Entry 7SQR (electron microscopy, 3.40 A resolution); this record covers chains A and D of the 12 polymer chains in the assembly.

[Chain A (and D)]
Molecule: Chimallin
From: Pseudomonas phage 201phi2-1
Notes: chain D of this document is another copy of the same molecule, construct and numbering; everything in this record applies to it too
Reference sequence: B3FIW8 (GP105_BP201); residues 1-631 here = UniProt positions 1-631
Amino-acid sequence (634 residues; numbered -2 to 631; the number before each row is that of its first residue; numbers below 1 keep their minus sign (Ser-2 is residue -2)):
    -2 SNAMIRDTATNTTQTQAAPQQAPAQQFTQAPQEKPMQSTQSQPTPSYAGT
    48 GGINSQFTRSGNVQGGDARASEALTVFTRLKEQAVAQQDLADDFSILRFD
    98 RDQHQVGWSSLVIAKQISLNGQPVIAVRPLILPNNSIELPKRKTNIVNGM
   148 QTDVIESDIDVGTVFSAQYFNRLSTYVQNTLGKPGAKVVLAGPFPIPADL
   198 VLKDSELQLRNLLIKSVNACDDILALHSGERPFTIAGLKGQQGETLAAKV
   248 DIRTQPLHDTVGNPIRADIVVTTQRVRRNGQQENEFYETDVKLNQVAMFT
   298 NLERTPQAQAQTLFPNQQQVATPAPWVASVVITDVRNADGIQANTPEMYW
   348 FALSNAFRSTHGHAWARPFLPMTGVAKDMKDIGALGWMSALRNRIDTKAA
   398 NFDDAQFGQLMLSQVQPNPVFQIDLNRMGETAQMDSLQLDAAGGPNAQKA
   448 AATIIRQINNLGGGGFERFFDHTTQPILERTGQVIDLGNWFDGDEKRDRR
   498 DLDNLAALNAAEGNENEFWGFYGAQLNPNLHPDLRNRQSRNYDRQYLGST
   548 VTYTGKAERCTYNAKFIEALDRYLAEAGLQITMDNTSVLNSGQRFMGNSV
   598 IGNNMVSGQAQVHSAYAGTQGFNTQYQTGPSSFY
Not modelled in the structure: -2 to 47, 307-318, 582-631
Construct notes: expression tag (-2 to 0)
Swiss-Prot annotation at these positions:
  - region (Homotetramerization): Gln590 to Ser611, Gln622 to Tyr631

[How chain A and chain D interact]
Residue-residue contacts (31):
  Gly48(A) with Asp287(D)
  Ile50(A) with Arg272(D)
  Asn51(A) with Gly337(D), hydrogen bond (side chain-backbone); Ile338(D); Gln339(D), hydrogen bond (side chain-backbone)
  Phe54(A) with Glu227(D); Ala340(D), hydrophobic
  Arg56(A) with Asp219(D), salt bridge; Ala222(D); Glu227(D), salt bridge; Gln339(D), hydrogen bond (backbone-side chain); Ala340(D); Thr342(D)
  Ser57(A) with Asn215(D); Asp218(D)
  Gly58(A) with Asp86(D); Ile211(D); Gln339(D)
  Asn59(A) with Asp86(D), hydrogen bond (backbone-backbone); Ile211(D)
  Val60(A) with Asp336(D)
  Arg98(A) with Tyr284(D)
  Gln102(A) with Asn281(D), hydrogen bond; Tyr284(D)
  Val103(A) with Tyr284(D)
  Leu136(A) with Phe283(D)
  Pro137(A) with Glu285(D)
  Ile156(A) with Phe283(D), hydrophobic
  Thr160(A) with Phe283(D)
  Ser163(A) with Glu282(D), hydrogen bond
  Gln165(A) with Glu282(D)
Interface residues without a listed pair, chain A (21 interface residues in all): Thr55, Asp99, Gly104
Interface residues without a listed pair, chain D (23 interface residues in all): Ala88, Arg228, Phe230

[Summary]
The interface between chain A and chain D involves 21 residues on one side and 23 on the other; the contacts
include 6 hydrogen bonds and 2 salt bridges. Polar pairs include Arg56(A)-Asp219(D), Arg56(A)-Glu227(D) and
Asn51(A)-Gly337(D).
Both chains are Chimallin (Pseudomonas phage 201phi2-1). Entry 7SQR (201phi2-1 Chimallin localized tetramer
reconstruction) was determined by electron microscopy (same publication as 7SQQ, 7SQS, 7SQT, 7SQU and 7SQV).
